PDB entry 3VU7 | X-ray diffraction, 2.80 A resolution | chains C and Z of the 3 polymer chains in the assembly

[Chain C]
Protein: Mitotic spindle assembly checkpoint protein MAD2B
From: Homo sapiens
UniProt: Q9UI95 (MD2L2_HUMAN); residue numbers follow UniProt; this construct covers 1-211
Sequence (227 residues; row label = number of the first residue in the row; numbers below 1 keep their minus sign (Met-15 is residue -15)):
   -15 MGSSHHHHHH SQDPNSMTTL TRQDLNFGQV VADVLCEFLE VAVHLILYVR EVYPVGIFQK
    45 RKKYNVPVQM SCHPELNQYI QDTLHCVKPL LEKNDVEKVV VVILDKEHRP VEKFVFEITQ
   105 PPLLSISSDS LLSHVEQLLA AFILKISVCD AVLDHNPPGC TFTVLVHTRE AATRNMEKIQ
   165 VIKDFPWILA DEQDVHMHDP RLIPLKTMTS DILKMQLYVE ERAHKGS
Not modelled in the structure: -15 to 9, 107-109, 209-211
Construct notes: expression tag (-15 to 0); engineered mutation Ala124 (Arg in Q9UI95)

[Chain Z]
Protein: DNA polymerase zeta catalytic subunit
From: Homo sapiens
Notes: EC 2.7.7.7; engineered mutation(s): R124A
UniProt: O60673 (DPOLZ_HUMAN); residues 1847-1898 here = UniProt positions 1847-1898
Sequence (52 residues; numbered 1847 to 1898; the number before each row is that of its first residue):
  1847 MLTPTPDSSP RSTSSPSQSK NGSFTPRTAN ILKPLMSPPS REEIMATLLD HD
Not modelled in the structure: 1847-1872, 1894-1898

[Interface between chain C and chain Z]
Residue-residue contacts (39; chain C residue first):
  Glu35(C) - Arg1887(Z)  hydrogen bond (backbone-side chain)
  Val36(C) - Arg1887(Z)  hydrogen bond (backbone-side chain)
  Tyr37(C) - Pro1884(Z)
  Tyr37(C) - Pro1885(Z)  hydrogen bond (side chain-backbone)
  Tyr37(C) - Arg1887(Z)
  Tyr37(C) - Ile1890(Z)  hydrophobic
  Pro38(C) - Arg1887(Z)
  Ile41(C) - Ile1890(Z)  hydrophobic
  His57(C) - Glu1889(Z)
  His57(C) - Ile1890(Z)
  Glu59(C) - Pro1885(Z)
  Leu60(C) - Pro1885(Z)  hydrophobic
  Tyr63(C) - Met1882(Z)  hydrogen bond (side chain-backbone)
  Tyr63(C) - Ser1883(Z)
  Tyr63(C) - Pro1884(Z)
  Phe146(C) - Pro1884(Z)
  Val148(C) - Lys1879(Z)
  Val148(C) - Pro1880(Z)
  Leu149(C) - Leu1878(Z)
  Val150(C) - Asn1876(Z)
  Val150(C) - Ile1877(Z)
  Val150(C) - Leu1878(Z)  hydrogen bond (backbone-backbone)
  His151(C) - Asn1876(Z)
  His151(C) - Ile1877(Z)
  Thr152(C) - Asn1876(Z)  hydrogen bond (backbone-side chain)
  Ile163(C) - Leu1878(Z)  hydrophobic
  Phe169(C) - Pro1880(Z)  hydrophobic
  Pro170(C) - Pro1880(Z)
  Pro170(C) - Leu1881(Z)  hydrogen bond (backbone-backbone)
  Trp171(C) - Leu1878(Z)
  Trp171(C) - Lys1879(Z)
  Trp171(C) - Pro1880(Z)
  Ile172(C) - Leu1878(Z)
  Ile172(C) - Lys1879(Z)  hydrogen bond (backbone-backbone)
  Ile172(C) - Leu1881(Z)  hydrophobic
  Leu173(C) - Ala1875(Z)
  Leu173(C) - Ile1877(Z)
  Ala174(C) - Ile1877(Z)  hydrogen bond (backbone-backbone)
  Asp178(C) - Lys1879(Z)
Also at the interface, not in a pair above, chain C (33 interface residues in all): Thr67, Leu74, Glu81, Glu154, Ala155, Asn159, Met160, Asp168, Glu176, Val179
Also at the interface, not in a pair above, chain Z (17 interface residues in all): Arg1873, Ser1886, Met1891

[Overview]
The interface between chain C and chain Z involves 33 residues on one side and 17 on the other, with 9
hydrogen bonds. Polar contacts include Glu35(C)-Arg1887(Z), Val36(C)-Arg1887(Z) and Tyr37(C)-Pro1885(Z).
Here chain C is Mitotic spindle assembly checkpoint protein MAD2B and chain Z is DNA polymerase zeta catalytic
subunit, both from Homo sapiens. Entry 3VU7 (Crystal structure of REV1-REV7-REV3 ternary complex) was
determined by X-ray diffraction.
